PDB entry 6P1I | X-ray diffraction, 2.74 A resolution | chains A and B of the 4 polymer chains in the assembly

[Chain A]
Protein: Reverse transcriptase/ribonuclease H
From: Human immunodeficiency virus type 1 group M subtype B (isolate HXB2)
Notes: EC 2.7.7.49, 2.7.7.7, 3.1.26.13
UniProt: P04585 (POL_HV1H2); residues 1-560 here correspond to UniProt positions 588-1147 (UniProt number = residue number + 587)
Amino-acid sequence (560 residues; each row starts with the number of its first residue):
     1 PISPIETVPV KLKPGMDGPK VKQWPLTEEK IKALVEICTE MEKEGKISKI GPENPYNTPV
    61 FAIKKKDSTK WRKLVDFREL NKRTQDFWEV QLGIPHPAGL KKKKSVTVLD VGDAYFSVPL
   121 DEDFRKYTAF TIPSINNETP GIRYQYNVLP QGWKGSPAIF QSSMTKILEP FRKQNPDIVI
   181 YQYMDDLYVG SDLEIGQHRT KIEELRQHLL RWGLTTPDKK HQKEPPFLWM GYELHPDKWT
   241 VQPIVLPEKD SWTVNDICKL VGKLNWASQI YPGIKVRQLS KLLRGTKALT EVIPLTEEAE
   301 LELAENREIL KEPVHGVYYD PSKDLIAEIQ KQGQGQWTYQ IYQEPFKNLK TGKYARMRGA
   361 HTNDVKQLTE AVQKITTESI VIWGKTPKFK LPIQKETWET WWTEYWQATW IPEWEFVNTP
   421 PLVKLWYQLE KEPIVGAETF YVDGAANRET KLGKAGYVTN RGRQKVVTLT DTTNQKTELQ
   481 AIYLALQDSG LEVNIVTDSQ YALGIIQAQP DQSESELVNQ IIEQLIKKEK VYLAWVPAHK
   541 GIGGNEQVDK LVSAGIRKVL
Unresolved in the structure: 136-141, 555-560
Construct notes: engineered mutation Cys258 (Gln845 in P04585), Ser280 (Cys867 in P04585)
Ion coordination: Mg2+ site 1: Asp110, Val111, Asp185 (together with 2'-deoxycytidine-5'-triphosphate); Mg2+ site 2: Asp443, Glu478, Asp498
Ligand contacts: 2'-deoxycytidine-5'-triphosphate (DCP): Arg72, Asp110, Val111, Gly112, Asp113, Ala114, Tyr115, Gln151, Met184, Asp185, Lys220
Swiss-Prot annotation at these positions:
  - region: Phe227 to His235 (RT 'primer grip')
  - motif: Trp398 to Trp414 (Tryptophan repeat motif)
  - binding site (Mg(2+)): Asp110, Asp185, Asp186, Asp443, Glu478, Asp498, Asp549
  - site: Trp401 (Essential for RT p66/p51 heterodimerization), Trp414 (Essential for RT p66/p51 heterodimerization), Phe440, Tyr441 (Cleavage), Leu560 (Cleavage)
From the paper describing this entry:
  - Mg2+ coordination: Asp110, Val111, Asp185
  - binding site for 2'-deoxycytidine-5'-triphosphate: Arg72, Asp113, Ala114, Lys220

[Chain B]
Protein: p51 RT
From: Human immunodeficiency virus type 1 group M subtype B (isolate HXB2)
UniProt: P04585 (POL_HV1H2); residues 1-440 here correspond to UniProt positions 588-1027 (UniProt number = residue number + 587)
Amino-acid sequence (452 residues; numbered -11 to 440; the number before each row is that of its first residue; numbers below 1 keep their minus sign (Met-11 is residue -11)):
   -11 MGSSHHHHHH SSPISPIETV PVKLKPGMDG PKVKQWPLTE EKIKALVEIC TEMEKEGKIS
    49 KIGPENPYNT PVFAIKKKDS TKWRKLVDFR ELNKRTQDFW EVQLGIPHPA GLKKKKSVTV
   109 LDVGDAYFSV PLDEDFRKYT AFTIPSINNE TPGIRYQYNV LPQGWKGSPA IFQSSMTKIL
   169 EPFRKQNPDI VIYQYMDDLY VGSDLEIGQH RTKIEELRQH LLRWGLTTPD KKHQKEPPFL
   229 WMGYELHPDK WTVQPIVLPE KDSWTVNDIQ KLVGKLNWAS QIYPGIKVRQ LSKLLRGTKA
   289 LTEVIPLTEE AELELAENRE ILKEPVHGVY YDPSKDLIAE IQKQGQGQWT YQIYQEPFKN
   349 LKTGKYARMR GAHTNDVKQL TEAVQKITTE SIVIWGKTPK FKLPIQKETW ETWWTEYWQA
   409 TWIPEWEFVN TPPLVKLWYQ LEKEPIVGAE TF
Unresolved in the structure: -11 to 5, 85-95, 212-232, 430-440
Construct notes: expression tag (-11 to 0); engineered mutation Ser280 (Cys867 in P04585)
Swiss-Prot annotation at these positions:
  - region: Phe227 to His235 (RT 'primer grip')
  - motif: Trp398 to Trp414 (Tryptophan repeat motif)
  - binding site (Mg(2+)): Asp110, Asp185, Asp186
  - site: Trp401 (Essential for RT p66/p51 heterodimerization), Trp414 (Essential for RT p66/p51 heterodimerization), Phe440 (Cleavage)

[How chain A and chain B interact]
Contacting residue pairs - 121 pairs, chain A then chain B:
  Val8(A) - Glu53(B)
  Pro9(A) - Glu53(B)
  Gln85(A) - Glu53(B)  hydrogen bond (side chain-backbone)
  Asp86(A) - Lys20(B)  salt bridge
  Asp86(A) - Pro55(B)
  Phe87(A) - Pro52(B)
  Trp88(A) - Lys20(B)
  Trp88(A) - Val21(B)
  Trp88(A) - Lys22(B)
  Trp88(A) - Pro52(B)  hydrogen bond (backbone-backbone)
  Trp88(A) - Asn54(B)
  Trp88(A) - Pro55(B)
  Trp88(A) - Asn57(B)
  Trp88(A) - Thr131(B)
  Trp88(A) - Arg143(B)
  Val90(A) - Pro140(B)
  Val90(A) - Gly141(B)  hydrogen bond (backbone-backbone)
  Val90(A) - Arg143(B)
  Leu92(A) - Pro133(B)  hydrophobic
  Leu92(A) - Asn137(B)
  Gly93(A) - Asn137(B)  hydrogen bond (backbone-side chain)
  Ile94(A) - Asn137(B)
  Pro95(A) - Asn136(B)
  Pro95(A) - Asn137(B)
  His96(A) - Asn136(B)  hydrogen bond (backbone-side chain)
  Gly99(A) - Asn136(B)
  Ala158(A) - Pro52(B)  hydrophobic
  Gln161(A) - Pro140(B)
  Ser162(A) - Pro52(B)
  Thr165(A) - Pro140(B)
  Thr165(A) - Ile142(B)
  Lys166(A) - Ile50(B)
  Arg172(A) - Thr139(B)
  Ile180(A) - Glu138(B)
  Tyr181(A) - Asn136(B)  hydrogen bond
  Tyr181(A) - Glu138(B)
  Gln182(A) - Glu138(B)  hydrogen bond (backbone-backbone)
  Gln182(A) - Pro140(B)
  Arg358(A) - Gln394(B)  hydrogen bond
  Arg358(A) - Glu396(B)  salt bridge
  Gln373(A) - Glu396(B)
  Gln373(A) - Thr397(B)  hydrogen bond
  Gln373(A) - Thr400(B)
  Gln373(A) - Trp401(B)
  Thr376(A) - Thr400(B)
  Thr376(A) - Trp401(B)
  Thr377(A) - Pro25(B)
  Thr377(A) - Thr400(B)
  Ile380(A) - Pro25(B)  hydrophobic
  Ile380(A) - Leu26(B)
  Val381(A) - Pro25(B)  hydrophobic
  Val381(A) - Ile135(B)
  Val381(A) - Asn136(B)  hydrogen bond (backbone-backbone)
  Val381(A) - Asn137(B)
  Ile382(A) - Ile135(B)
  Ile382(A) - Asn136(B)
  Trp383(A) - Ile135(B)
  Gly384(A) - Thr27(B)
  Gly384(A) - Glu28(B)  hydrogen bond (backbone-backbone)
  Gly384(A) - Ile135(B)
  Trp402(A) - Lys331(B)  hydrogen bond (backbone-side chain)
  Trp402(A) - Thr362(B)
  Trp402(A) - Asp364(B)  hydrogen bond
  Tyr405(A) - Lys331(B)  hydrogen bond (backbone-side chain)
  Trp406(A) - Lys331(B)
  Trp406(A) - Thr419(B)  hydrogen bond (side chain-backbone)
  Trp406(A) - Pro421(B)  hydrophobic
  Gln407(A) - Lys331(B)  hydrogen bond (backbone-side chain)
  Gln407(A) - Asp364(B)
  Gln407(A) - Pro392(B)
  Gln407(A) - Ile393(B)
  Gln407(A) - Val417(B)
  Gln407(A) - Asn418(B)
  Gln407(A) - Thr419(B)
  Ala408(A) - Asp364(B)
  Ala408(A) - Leu368(B)  hydrophobic
  Ala408(A) - Pro392(B)  hydrogen bond (backbone-backbone)
  Ala408(A) - Ile393(B)
  Thr409(A) - Asp364(B)  hydrogen bond (backbone-side chain)
  Trp410(A) - Asn363(B)
  Trp410(A) - Val365(B)  hydrophobic
  Trp410(A) - Trp401(B)
  Trp410(A) - Tyr405(B)
  Pro412(A) - Trp401(B)
  Pro433(A) - Asn255(B)
  Pro433(A) - Leu289(B)  hydrophobic
  Pro433(A) - Thr290(B)
  Val435(A) - Thr290(B)
  Thr439(A) - Lys287(B)
  Thr439(A) - Ala288(B)
  Thr439(A) - Leu289(B)  hydrogen bond (side chain-backbone)
  Tyr441(A) - Gln258(B)  hydrogen bond
  Tyr441(A) - Thr286(B)
  Tyr441(A) - Lys287(B)  hydrogen bond (side chain-backbone)
  Thr459(A) - Thr286(B)
  Asn460(A) - Thr286(B)
  Asn460(A) - Lys287(B)
  Asn460(A) - Ala288(B)
  Asn494(A) - Leu289(B)
  Val496(A) - Gln258(B)
  Val496(A) - Leu289(B)  hydrophobic
  Gln500(A) - Leu422(B)
  Leu503(A) - Leu422(B)  hydrophobic
  Gln507(A) - Pro421(B)
  Tyr532(A) - Asn255(B)  hydrogen bond
  Tyr532(A) - Lys259(B)
  Tyr532(A) - Leu289(B)  hydrophobic
  Trp535(A) - Leu422(B)
  Trp535(A) - Trp426(B)  hydrophobic
  Val536(A) - Gln258(B)
  Pro537(A) - Gly262(B)
  Pro537(A) - Asn265(B)
  Lys540(A) - Asn265(B)
  Ile542(A) - Val261(B)  hydrophobic
  Ile542(A) - Leu283(B)  hydrophobic
  Gly543(A) - Leu283(B)
  Gly543(A) - Gly285(B)
  Gly544(A) - Gly285(B)  hydrogen bond (backbone-backbone)
  Gly544(A) - Thr286(B)
  Gln547(A) - Gly285(B)
  Gln547(A) - Thr286(B)
Interface residues without a listed pair, chain A (71 interface residues in all): Gln91, Leu100, Ile159, Glu169, Val179, Arg356, Val372, Glu399, Glu432, Ile434, Val458, Ala534
Interface residues without a listed pair, chain B (66 interface residues in all): Lys49, Gly51, Tyr56, Val254, Ser280, Trp337, Gly359, Pro420, Lys424

[Overview]
71 residues of chain A face 66 of chain B across their interface, with 23 hydrogen bonds and 2 salt bridges.
Polar contacts include Asp86(A)-Lys20(B), Arg358(A)-Glu396(B) and Gln85(A)-Glu53(B). Chain A binds
2'-deoxycytidine-5'-triphosphate. The paper reports a binding site for 2'-deoxycytidine-5'-triphosphate at
Arg72(A), Asp113(A) and Ala114(A) among others; Mg2+ coordination by Asp110(A), Val111(A) and Asp185(A).
Chain A is Reverse transcriptase/ribonuclease H and chain B is p51 RT, both from Human immunodeficiency virus
type 1 group M subtype B (isolate HXB2); the structure, Structure of HIV-1 Reverse Transcriptase (RT) in
complex with dsDNA and dCTP, was determined by X-ray diffraction, deposited together with 6OR7, 6OTZ, 6OUN,
6P1X and 6P2G.
